8C5U - chains A and T of the 5 polymer chains in the assembly; structure by electron microscopy, 3.62 A resolution.

Chain A:
Protein: DNA-directed RNA polymerase, mitochondrial
From: Saccharomyces cerevisiae S288C
Notes: EC 2.7.7.6
UniProt: P13433 (RPOM_YEAST); numbering as in UniProt (aligned over 100-1351)
Chain sequence (1262 residues; row label = number of the first residue in the row):
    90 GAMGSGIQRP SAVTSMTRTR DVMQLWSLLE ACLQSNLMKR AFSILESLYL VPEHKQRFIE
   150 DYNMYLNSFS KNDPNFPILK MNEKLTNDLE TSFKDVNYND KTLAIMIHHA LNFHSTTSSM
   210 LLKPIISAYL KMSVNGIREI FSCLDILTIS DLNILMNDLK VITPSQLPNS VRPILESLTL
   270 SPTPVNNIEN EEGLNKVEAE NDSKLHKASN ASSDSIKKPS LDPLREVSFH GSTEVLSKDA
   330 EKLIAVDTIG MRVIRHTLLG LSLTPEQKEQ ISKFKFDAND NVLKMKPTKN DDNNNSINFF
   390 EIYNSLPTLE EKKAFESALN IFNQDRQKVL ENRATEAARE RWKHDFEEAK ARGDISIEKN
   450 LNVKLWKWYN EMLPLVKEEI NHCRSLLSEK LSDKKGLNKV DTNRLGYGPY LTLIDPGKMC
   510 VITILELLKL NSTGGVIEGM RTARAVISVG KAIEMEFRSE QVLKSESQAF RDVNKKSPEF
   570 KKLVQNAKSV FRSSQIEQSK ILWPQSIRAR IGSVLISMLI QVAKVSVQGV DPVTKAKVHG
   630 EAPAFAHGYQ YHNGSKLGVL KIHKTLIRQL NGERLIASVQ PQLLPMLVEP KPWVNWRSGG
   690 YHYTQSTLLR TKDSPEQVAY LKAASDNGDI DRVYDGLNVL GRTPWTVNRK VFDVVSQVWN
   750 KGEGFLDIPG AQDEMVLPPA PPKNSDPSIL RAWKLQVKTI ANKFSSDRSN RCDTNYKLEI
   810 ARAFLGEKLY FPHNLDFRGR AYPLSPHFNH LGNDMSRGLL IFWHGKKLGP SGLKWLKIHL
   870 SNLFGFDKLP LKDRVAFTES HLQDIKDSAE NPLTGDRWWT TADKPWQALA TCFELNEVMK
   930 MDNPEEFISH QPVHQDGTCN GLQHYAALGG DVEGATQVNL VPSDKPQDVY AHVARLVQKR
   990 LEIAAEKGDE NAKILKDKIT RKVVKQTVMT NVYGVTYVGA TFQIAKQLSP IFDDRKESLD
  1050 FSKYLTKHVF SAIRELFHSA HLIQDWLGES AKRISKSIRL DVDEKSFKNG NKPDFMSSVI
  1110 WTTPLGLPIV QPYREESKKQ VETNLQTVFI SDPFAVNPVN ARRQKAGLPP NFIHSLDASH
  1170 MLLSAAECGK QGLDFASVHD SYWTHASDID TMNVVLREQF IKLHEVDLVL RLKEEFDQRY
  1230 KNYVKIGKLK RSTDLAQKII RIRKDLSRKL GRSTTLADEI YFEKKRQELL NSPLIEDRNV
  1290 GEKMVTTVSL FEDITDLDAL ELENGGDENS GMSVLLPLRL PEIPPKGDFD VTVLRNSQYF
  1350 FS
Not modelled in the structure: 90-385, 524-526, 554-588, 1311-1319
Sequence notes: expression tag (90-99)
What the authors report for this chain:
  - conformationally variable residues (loop rearrangement): Leu519 to Gly528

Chain T:
Molecule: Template DNA
Sequence (37 nucleotides; each row starts with the number of its first residue):
    10 GCAATTTGCA TTTACCGACA ATATCAATAC TTATTCG
Not modelled in the structure: 42-46
Ligand contacts: GTP (guanosine-5'-triphosphate): DC24, DC25, DA27, DC28, DA29

Interface between chain A and chain T:
Contacting residue pairs - 60 pairs, chain A then chain T:
  Leu519(A) - DA27(T)  phosphate contact
  Leu519(A) - DC28(T)  phosphate contact
  Asn520(A) - DC25(T)  sugar contact
  Asn520(A) - DA27(T)  sugar contact
  Asn520(A) - DC28(T)  phosphate contact
  Arg530(A) - DA27(T)  hydrogen bond to the phosphate
  Arg530(A) - DC28(T)  hydrogen bond to the base
  Ala532(A) - DA29(T)  base contact
  Ile536(A) - DA29(T)  base contact
  Gln594(A) - DA29(T)  hydrogen bond to the base
  Tyr638(A) - DT31(T)  phosphate contact
  Tyr638(A) - DA32(T)  hydrogen bond to the phosphate
  Asn642(A) - DA27(T)  base contact
  Ser644(A) - DA30(T)  base contact
  Lys645(A) - DA30(T)  hydrogen bond to the base
  Lys645(A) - DT31(T)  hydrogen bond to the base
  Lys645(A) - DA32(T)  hydrogen bond to the sugar
  Leu646(A) - DA30(T)  phosphate contact
  Leu646(A) - DT31(T)  phosphate contact
  Arg699(A) - DT20(T)  hydrogen bond to the phosphate
  Arg699(A) - DT21(T)  salt bridge to the phosphate
  Lys701(A) - DT20(T)  salt bridge to the phosphate
  Ser798(A) - DA23(T)  sugar contact
  Cys801(A) - DA23(T)  phosphate contact
  Asp802(A) - DT22(T)  sugar contact
  Asp802(A) - DA23(T)  sugar contact
  Asp825(A) - DA19(T)  phosphate contact
  Asp825(A) - DT20(T)  sugar contact
  Phe826(A) - DA19(T)  sugar contact
  Arg827(A) - DA19(T)  hydrogen bond to the sugar
  Tyr831(A) - DA19(T)  base contact
  Tyr831(A) - DT20(T)  hydrogen bond to the sugar
  Pro835(A) - DT21(T)  phosphate contact
  Pro835(A) - DT22(T)  phosphate contact
  His836(A) - DT22(T)  phosphate contact
  His836(A) - DA23(T)  phosphate contact
  Tyr1022(A) - DC18(T)  base contact
  Val1024(A) - DC18(T)  base contact
  Thr1025(A) - DG17(T)  hydrogen bond to the base
  Val1027(A) - DG17(T)  base contact
  Tyr1122(A) - DC18(T)  hydrogen bond to the phosphate
  Tyr1122(A) - DA19(T)  hydrogen bond to the phosphate
  Lys1127(A) - DA29(T)  phosphate contact
  Gln1129(A) - DT31(T)  base contact
  Gln1129(A) - DA32(T)  base contact
  Gln1135(A) - DT31(T)  phosphate contact
  Gln1135(A) - DA32(T)  phosphate contact
  Thr1136(A) - DT31(T)  sugar contact
  Thr1136(A) - DA32(T)  hydrogen bond to the phosphate
  Val1137(A) - DT31(T)  phosphate contact
  Phe1138(A) - DA29(T)  sugar contact
  Phe1138(A) - DA30(T)  sugar contact
  Phe1138(A) - DT31(T)  hydrogen bond to the phosphate
  Ile1139(A) - DA29(T)  base contact
  Ser1140(A) - DA29(T)  base contact
  Arg1151(A) - DT16(T)  hydrogen bond to the base
  Arg1151(A) - DG17(T)  salt bridge to the phosphate
  Arg1152(A) - DG17(T)  salt bridge to the phosphate
  Pro1159(A) - DC18(T)  sugar contact
  His1163(A) - DC18(T)  base contact
Also at the interface, not in a pair above, chain A (45 interface residues in all): Gly643, Gly647, Gly1023, Ala1155, Gly1156, Asn1160
Also at the interface, not in a pair above, chain T (17 interface residues in all): DT15, DC24

Overview:
45 residues of chain A and 17 residues of chain T are in contact, with 16 hydrogen bonds and 4 salt bridges.
Among the polar pairs are Arg530(A)-DC28(T), Gln594(A)-DA29(T) and Lys645(A)-DA30(T). Chain T binds GTP. The
paper reports conformational variability at Leu519(A).
Chain A is DNA-directed RNA polymerase, mitochondrial (Saccharomyces cerevisiae S288C) and chain T is Template
DNA; the structure, Cryo-EM structure of yeast mitochondrial RNA polymerase transcription initiation complex
with 8-mer RNA, pppGpGpUpApApApUpG (IC8), was determined by electron microscopy, deposited together with 8AP1,
8ATT, 8ATV, 8ATW, 8C5S and 8Q63.
